Entry 5YV0 (X-ray diffraction, 2.09 A resolution); this record covers chains F and G of the 3 polymer chains in the assembly.

# Chain F
Name: DNA polymerase IV
From: Escherichia coli K-12
Notes: EC 2.7.7.7
Reference sequence: Q47155 (DPO4_ECOLI); residues 2-351 here = UniProt positions 2-351
Amino-acid sequence (352 residues; each row starts with the number of its first residue; numbering starts at 0):
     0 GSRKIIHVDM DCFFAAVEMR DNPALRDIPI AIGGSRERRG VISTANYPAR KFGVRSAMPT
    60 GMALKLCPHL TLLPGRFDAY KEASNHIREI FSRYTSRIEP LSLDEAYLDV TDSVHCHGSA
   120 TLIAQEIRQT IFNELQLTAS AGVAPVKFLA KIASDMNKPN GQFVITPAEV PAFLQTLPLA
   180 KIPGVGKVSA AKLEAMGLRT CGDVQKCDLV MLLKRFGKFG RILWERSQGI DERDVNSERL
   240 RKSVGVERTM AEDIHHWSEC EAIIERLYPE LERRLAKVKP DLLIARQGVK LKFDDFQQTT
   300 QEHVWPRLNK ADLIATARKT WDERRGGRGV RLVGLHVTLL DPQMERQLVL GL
Disordered / not traced: 342-351
Differences from the reference sequence: expression tag (0-1)
Curated features (UniProtKB/Swiss-Prot):
  - active site: Glu-104
  - binding site (Mg(2+)): Asp-8, Asp-103
  - site: Phe-13 (Substrate discrimination)
  - natural variant: Glu-36 to Arg-38 (sequence variant, change not given here; In strain: ECOR 45B1), Gln-124 (Q124K: In strain: ECOR 35D), Asn-132 (N132S: In strain: ECOR 34B1 and ECOR 37UG), Gln-135 (Q135H: In strain: ECOR 70B1), Pro-170 (P170S: In strain: ECOR 37UG), Ala-171 (A171T: In strain: ECOR 45B1, ECOR 46D and 2 more), Leu-176 (L176F: In strain: ECOR 37UG), Gly-201 (G201S: In strain: ECOR 59B2), Met-210 (M210I: In strain: ECOR 37UG, ECOR 45B1 and 4 more; M210T: In strain: ECOR 35D, ECOR 46D and 6 more), Arg-225 (R225C: In strain: ECOR 59B2 and ECOR 60B2), Ala-310 (A310S: In strain: ECOR 57B2, ECOR 59B2 and 2 more), Asp-321 (D321N: In strain: ECOR 35D)
  - mutagenesis: Asp-8 (D8A/H: Loss of function), Arg-49 (R49A/F: Loss of function), Asp-103 (D103A/N: Loss of function), Glu-104 (E104A: Loss of function)
Bound ions: Mg2+ site 1: Asp-8, Met-9, Asp-103 (together with phosphate ion) (shared with 1 residue of chain H); Mg2+ site 2: Asp-8, Asp-103, Glu-104 (shared with 2 residues of chain H)
Reported in the primary citation:
  - mutagenesis - R49A: abolished catalytic activity

# Chain G
Molecule: DTN1
Sequence (18 nucleotides; each row starts with the number of its first residue):
   837 TCTAGGGTCC TAGGACCC
Disordered / not traced: 837

# Chain F / chain G interface
Pairs across the interface (36):
  Arg-35(F) / DC838(G)  phosphate contact
  Arg-38(F) / DT839(G)  sugar contact
  Arg-38(F) / DA840(G)  sugar contact
  Val-40(F) / DT839(G)  phosphate contact
  Val-40(F) / DA840(G)  base contact
  Ser-42(F) / DA840(G)  base contact
  Ala-56(F) / DA840(G)  base contact
  Pro-58(F) / DC838(G)  sugar contact
  Pro-58(F) / DT839(G)  sugar contact
  Lys-217(F) / DC846(G)  salt bridge to the phosphate
  Lys-217(F) / DT847(G)  phosphate contact
  Arg-238(F) / DT844(G)  hydrogen bond to the phosphate
  Arg-238(F) / DC845(G)  salt bridge to the phosphate
  Arg-240(F) / DG843(G)  salt bridge to the phosphate
  Arg-240(F) / DT844(G)  phosphate contact
  Lys-241(F) / DT844(G)  hydrogen bond to the phosphate
  Lys-241(F) / DC845(G)  salt bridge to the phosphate
  Ser-242(F) / DG843(G)  sugar contact
  Ser-242(F) / DT844(G)  hydrogen bond to the phosphate
  Val-243(F) / DG843(G)  phosphate contact
  Gly-244(F) / DG842(G)  phosphate contact
  Gly-244(F) / DG843(G)  hydrogen bond to the phosphate
  Val-245(F) / DG842(G)  phosphate contact
  Glu-246(F) / DG841(G)  sugar contact
  Glu-246(F) / DG842(G)  hydrogen bond to the phosphate
  Arg-247(F) / DG841(G)  phosphate contact
  Arg-247(F) / DG842(G)  salt bridge to the phosphate
  Thr-248(F) / DA840(G)  sugar contact
  Thr-248(F) / DG841(G)  hydrogen bond to the phosphate
  Arg-273(F) / DG842(G)  salt bridge to the phosphate
  Arg-273(F) / DG843(G)  salt bridge to the phosphate
  Lys-291(F) / DA840(G)  salt bridge to the phosphate
  Phe-295(F) / DT839(G)  stacking on the base
  Arg-330(F) / DT839(G)  salt bridge to the phosphate
  Arg-330(F) / DA840(G)  salt bridge to the phosphate
  Leu-331(F) / DG841(G)  phosphate contact
Other interface residues (no listed pair), chain F (25 interface residues in all): Gly-39, Gly-60, Leu-239

# Summary
25 residues of chain F face 10 of chain G across their interface; the contacts include 6 hydrogen bonds, 10
salt bridges and 1 aromatic stacking contact. Polar contacts include Arg-238(F)/DT844(G), Lys-241(F)/DT844(G)
and Ser-242(F)/DT844(G). From the paper: R49A of chain F abolishes catalytic activity.
Chain F is DNA polymerase IV (Escherichia coli K-12) and chain G is DTN1; the structure, DNA polymerase IV -
DNA ternary complex 12, was determined by X-ray diffraction together with 5YUR, 5YUS, 5YUT, 5YUU, 5YUV, 5YUW
and 10 further entries from the same study.
